2V10 - chain C; structure by X-ray diffraction, 3.10 A resolution.

[Chain C]
Name: Renin
Source organism: Homo sapiens
Notes: EC 3.4.23.15
Reference sequence: P00797 (RENI_HUMAN); residues 1-340 here correspond to UniProt positions 67-406 (UniProt number = residue number + 66)
Chain sequence (340 residues; numbered 1 to 340; the number before each row is that of its first residue):
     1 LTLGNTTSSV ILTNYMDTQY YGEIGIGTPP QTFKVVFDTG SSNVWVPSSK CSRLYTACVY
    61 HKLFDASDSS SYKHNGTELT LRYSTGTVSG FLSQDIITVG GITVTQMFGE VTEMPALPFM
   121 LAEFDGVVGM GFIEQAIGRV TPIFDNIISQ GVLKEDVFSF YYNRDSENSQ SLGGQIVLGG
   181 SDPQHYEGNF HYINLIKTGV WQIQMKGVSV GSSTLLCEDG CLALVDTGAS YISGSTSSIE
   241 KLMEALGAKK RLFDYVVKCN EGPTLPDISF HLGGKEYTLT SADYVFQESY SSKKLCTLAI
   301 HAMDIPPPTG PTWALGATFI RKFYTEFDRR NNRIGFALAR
Disordered / not traced: 1-3, 168-170
UniProt features mapped onto this chain:
  - active site: Asp38, Asp226
  - glycosylation (N-linked (GlcNAc...) asparagine): Asn5, Asn75
Disulfides: Cys51-Cys58, Cys217-Cys221, Cys259-Cys296
Residues lining bound ligands: C61 ((2R,4S,5S,7S)-5-amino-N-butyl-4-hydroxy-7-[4-methoxy-3-(3-methoxypropoxy)benzyl]-2,8-dimethylnonanamide): Thr18, Gln19, Tyr20, Val36, Asp38, Gly40, Ser41, Trp45, Arg82, Tyr83, Ser84, Thr85, Pro118, Phe119, Leu121, Ala122, Phe124, Val127, Tyr162, Leu224, Asp226, Thr227, Gly228, Ala229, Ser230, Ile305

[In short]
Chain C binds compound C61. UniProt lists active-site residues Asp38 and Asp226.
Chain C is Renin (Homo sapiens); the structure, Crystal Structure of Renin with Inhibitor 9, was determined by
X-ray diffraction (same publication as 2V13, 2V16, 2V0Z, 2V11 and 2V12).
